Entry 6J24 (X-ray diffraction, 2.24 A resolution); this record covers chains B and A.

Chain B (and A):
Name: O-methyltransferase
From: Aspergillus flavus
Notes: chain A of this document is another copy of the same molecule, construct and numbering; everything in this record applies to it too
UniProtKB: A0A364MK46 (A0A364MK46_ASPFL); residue numbers follow UniProt; this construct covers 1-387
Chain sequence (387 residues; row label = number of the first residue in the row):
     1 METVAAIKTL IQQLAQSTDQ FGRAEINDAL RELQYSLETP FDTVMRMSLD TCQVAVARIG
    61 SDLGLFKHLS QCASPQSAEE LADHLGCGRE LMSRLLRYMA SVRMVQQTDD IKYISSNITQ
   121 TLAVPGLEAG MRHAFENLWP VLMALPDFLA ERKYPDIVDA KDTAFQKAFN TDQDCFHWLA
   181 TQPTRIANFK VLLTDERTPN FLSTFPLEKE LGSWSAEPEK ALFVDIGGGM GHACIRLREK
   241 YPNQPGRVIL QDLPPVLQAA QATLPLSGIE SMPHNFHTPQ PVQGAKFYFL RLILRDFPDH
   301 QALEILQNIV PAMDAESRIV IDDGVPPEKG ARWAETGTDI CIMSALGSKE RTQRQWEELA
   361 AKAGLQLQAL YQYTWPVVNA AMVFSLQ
Residues lining bound ligands:
  - BYO ((3S,4'R,4'AS,6'R,8'AS)-4',6'-dimethyl-5-phenyl-spiro[1H-pyridine-3,5'-2,3,4,4A,6,8A-hexahydro-1H-naphthalene]-2,4-dione), molecule 1: V44, M45, S48, L49
  - BYO, molecule 2: H133, L138, C175, R295, D296, T338, C341, I342, A345, L346
  - S-adenosylmethionine (SAM): L193, G227, G228, G229, D252, L253, V256, H274, N275, F276, H277, R291, L292, I293
From the paper describing this entry:
  - binding site for BYO: H133, F189, R295, D296
  - catalytic residues: H133, R197, R295, D296
  - mutagenesis - H133A, R197A, R295A: decreased catalytic activity
  - mutagenesis - F41A, F169A, F176A, F297A: abolished expression
  - mutagenesis - D296E, I342S: decreased catalytic activity on BYO
  - mutagenesis - F41Y: unchanged catalytic activity on BYO

Chain B / chain A interface:
Pairs across the interface - 192 pairs, chain B then chain A:
  I7(B) with L14(A), hydrophobic
  K8(B) with A29(A); E32(A), salt bridge; L33(A)
  I11(B) with I11(A), hydrophobic; L33(A), hydrophobic
  Q12(B) with L33(A); S36(A); L37(A)
  A15(B) with L37(A), hydrophobic
  E25(B) with V4(A)
  I26(B) with I7(A), hydrophobic
  N27(B) with Q34(A), hydrogen bond (side chain-backbone); L37(A); E38(A), hydrogen bond
  A29(B) with V4(A), hydrophobic
  L30(B) with L30(A), hydrophobic; L33(A), hydrophobic; Q34(A)
  R31(B) with Q34(A), hydrogen bond (backbone-side chain); E38(A), salt bridge; R46(A); D50(A), salt bridge
  E32(B) with K8(A), salt bridge; R103(A), salt bridge
  L33(B) with K8(A); I11(A), hydrophobic; Q12(A); L30(A), hydrophobic
  Q34(B) with N27(A), hydrogen bond (backbone-side chain); L30(A); R31(A), hydrogen bond (side chain-backbone); Q34(A)
  Y35(B) with Q53(A), hydrogen bond; V102(A); R103(A); N117(A), hydrogen bond (backbone-side chain); I118(A), hydrophobic
  S36(B) with Q12(A), hydrogen bond; R103(A); N117(A)
  L37(B) with Q12(A); A15(A), hydrophobic; N27(A)
  E38(B) with N27(A); I118(A)
  P40(B) with T121(A); L127(A), hydrophobic
  F41(B) with R197(A)
  T43(B) with I118(A)
  V44(B) with L127(A); G130(A); M131(A)
  M45(B) with W333(A)
  R46(B) with R31(A); Q53(A), hydrogen bond; I118(A); W333(A)
  M47(B) with Q53(A); V54(A)
  S48(B) with A134(A)
  L49(B) with W333(A), hydrophobic; A334(A); G337(A); T338(A); C341(A), hydrophobic
  D50(B) with R31(A), salt bridge
  T51(B) with V54(A); W139(A)
  C52(B) with L142(A), hydrophobic; G337(A); C341(A), hydrophobic
  Q53(B) with Y35(A), hydrogen bond; R46(A), hydrogen bond
  V54(B) with M47(A)
  A55(B) with L142(A); P146(A)
  R58(B) with P146(A); D147(A), salt bridge
  I59(B) with L145(A), hydrophobic; P146(A), hydrophobic; L149(A), hydrophobic
  D62(B) with Y154(A)
  L63(B) with Y154(A), hydrophobic
  G86(B) with K153(A)
  C87(B) with Y154(A), hydrophobic
  G88(B) with Y154(A), hydrogen bond (backbone-backbone); D156(A)
  R89(B) with D156(A)
  E90(B) with D156(A), hydrogen bond (backbone-side chain); K349(A), salt bridge
  L91(B) with L149(A), hydrophobic; Y154(A); P155(A); D156(A), hydrogen bond (backbone-side chain); M343(A), hydrophobic
  R94(B) with D339(A), salt bridge; M343(A); S348(A), hydrogen bond (side chain-backbone); K349(A)
  R97(B) with P326(A); P327(A), hydrogen bond (side chain-backbone); E328(A), hydrogen bond (side chain-backbone); T336(A)
  Y98(B) with T336(A); G337(A); I340(A), hydrophobic
  S101(B) with A331(A); R332(A); W333(A); T336(A), hydrogen bond
  V102(B) with Y35(A); W333(A), hydrophobic
  R103(B) with E32(A), salt bridge; Y35(A); S36(A)
  M104(B) with M47(A), hydrophobic
  Q107(B) with K329(A); G330(A), hydrogen bond (side chain-backbone)
  D109(B) with K329(A), hydrogen bond (backbone-side chain)
  I111(B) with E328(A)
  N117(B) with Y35(A), hydrogen bond (side chain-backbone); S36(A)
  I118(B) with E38(A); T43(A); R46(A)
  T121(B) with P40(A)
  L127(B) with P40(A), hydrophobic; V44(A)
  G130(B) with V44(A)
  M131(B) with V44(A)
  A134(B) with S48(A)
  F135(B) with M143(A); P146(A), hydrophobic
  W139(B) with T51(A), hydrogen bond; M143(A), hydrophobic
  P140(B) with M143(A)
  L142(B) with T51(A); C52(A), hydrophobic; A55(A)
  M143(B) with F135(A); W139(A), hydrogen bond; P140(A), hydrophobic; M143(A), hydrophobic
  L145(B) with I59(A), hydrophobic
  P146(B) with A55(A); R58(A); I59(A), hydrophobic; F135(A), hydrophobic
  L149(B) with I59(A), hydrophobic
  Y154(B) with D62(A); L63(A), hydrophobic; G88(A), hydrogen bond (backbone-backbone); L91(A)
  P155(B) with L91(A)
  D156(B) with G88(A); R89(A); E90(A), hydrogen bond (side chain-backbone); L91(A), hydrogen bond (side chain-backbone)
  R197(B) with F41(A)
  P326(B) with R97(A)
  P327(B) with R97(A), hydrogen bond (backbone-side chain)
  E328(B) with R97(A), hydrogen bond (backbone-side chain); I111(A)
  K329(B) with Q107(A); D109(A), hydrogen bond (side chain-backbone); I111(A)
  G330(B) with Q107(A), hydrogen bond (backbone-side chain)
  A331(B) with S101(A)
  R332(B) with S101(A)
  W333(B) with M45(A); R46(A); L49(A), hydrophobic; S101(A); V102(A), hydrophobic
  A334(B) with L49(A), hydrophobic
  T336(B) with R97(A); Y98(A); S101(A), hydrogen bond
  G337(B) with L49(A); Y98(A)
  T338(B) with L49(A)
  D339(B) with R94(A), salt bridge
  I340(B) with R94(A); Y98(A), hydrophobic
  C341(B) with L49(A), hydrophobic; C52(A), hydrophobic
  M343(B) with L91(A), hydrophobic; R94(A)
  S348(B) with R94(A), hydrogen bond (backbone-side chain)
  K349(B) with E90(A), salt bridge; R94(A)
Other interface residues (no listed pair), chain B (101 interface residues in all): M1, V4, L14, V56, A57, L95, L122, K153, I157, T352, Q355
Other interface residues (no listed pair), chain A (101 interface residues in all): M1, E25, I26, V56, A57, G86, C87, L95, M104, L122, I157, T352

Summary:
The chain B/chain A interface involves 101 residues from each chain, with 32 hydrogen bonds and 12 salt
bridges. Among the polar pairs are K8(B)-E32(A), R31(B)-E38(A) and R31(B)-D50(A). From the paper: catalytic
residues H133(B), R197(B) and R295(B) among others; F41A, F169A and F176A of chain B, among others, abolish
expression; 10 substitutions were tested in all.
Both chains are O-methyltransferase (Aspergillus flavus). Entry 6J24 (Crystal structure of a SAM-dependent
methyltransferase LepI in complex with its substrate) was determined by X-ray diffraction (same publication as
6J1O and 6J46).
